PDB entry 7Z74 | X-ray diffraction, 2.50 A resolution | chain A

[Chain A]
Protein: Phosphatidylinositol 4-phosphate 3-kinase C2 domain-containing subunit alpha
From: Mus musculus
Notes: EC 2.7.1.137, 2.7.1.153, 2.7.1.154
UniProt: Q61194 (P3C2A_MOUSE); the construct has insertions or renumbered stretches relative to UniProt, so the offset changes along the chain: 1-158 = UniProt 375-532; 271-275 = UniProt 545-549; 284-1018 = UniProt 666-1400
Sequence (910 residues; each row starts with the number of its first residue; note: 108 numbers in that range are skipped by the numbering (no residue carries them; nothing is unmodelled there)):
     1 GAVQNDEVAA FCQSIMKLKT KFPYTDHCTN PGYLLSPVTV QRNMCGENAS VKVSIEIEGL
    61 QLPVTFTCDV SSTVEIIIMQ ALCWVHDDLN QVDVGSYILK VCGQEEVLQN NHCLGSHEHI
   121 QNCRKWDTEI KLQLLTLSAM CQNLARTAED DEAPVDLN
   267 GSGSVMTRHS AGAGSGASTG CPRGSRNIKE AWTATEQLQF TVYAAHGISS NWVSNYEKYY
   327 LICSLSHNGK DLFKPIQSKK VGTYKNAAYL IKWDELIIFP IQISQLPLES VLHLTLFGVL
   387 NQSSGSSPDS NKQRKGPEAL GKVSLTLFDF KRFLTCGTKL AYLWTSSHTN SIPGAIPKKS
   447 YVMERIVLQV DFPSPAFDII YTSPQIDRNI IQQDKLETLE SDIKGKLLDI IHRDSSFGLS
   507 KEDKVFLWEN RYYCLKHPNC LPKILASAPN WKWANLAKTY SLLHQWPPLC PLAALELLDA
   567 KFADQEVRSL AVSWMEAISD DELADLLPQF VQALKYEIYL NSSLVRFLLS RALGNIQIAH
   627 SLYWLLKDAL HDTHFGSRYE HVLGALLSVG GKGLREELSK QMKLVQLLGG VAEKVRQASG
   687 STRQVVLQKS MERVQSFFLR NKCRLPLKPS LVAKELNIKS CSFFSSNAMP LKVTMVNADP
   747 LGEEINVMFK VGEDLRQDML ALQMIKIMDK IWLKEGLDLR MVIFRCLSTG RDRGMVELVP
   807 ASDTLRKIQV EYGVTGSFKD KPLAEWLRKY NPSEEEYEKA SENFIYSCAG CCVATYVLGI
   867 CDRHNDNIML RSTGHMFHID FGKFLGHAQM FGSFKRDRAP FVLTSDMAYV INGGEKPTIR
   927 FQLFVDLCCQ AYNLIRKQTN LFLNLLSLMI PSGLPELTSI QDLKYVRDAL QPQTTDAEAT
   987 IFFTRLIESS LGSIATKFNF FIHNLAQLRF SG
Unresolved in the structure: 1-2, 42-48, 267-291, 389-401, 433-449, 478-479, 895-904, 1007-1018
Sequence notes: engineered mutation Gly1 (Phe375 in Q61194), Ala2 (Glu376 in Q61194), Ala427 (Leu809 in Q61194); linker (267-270, 276-283); conflict Gly286 (Ala668 in Q61194), Ala353 (Phe735 in Q61194), Ala354 (Phe736 in Q61194)
Ligand contacts: PITCOIN2 (IKC; N-[4-(3-hydroxyphenyl)-1,3-thiazol-2-yl]-2-[4-oxidanylidene-3-(2-phenylethyl)pteridin-2-yl]sulfanyl-ethanamide): Phe730, Ser731, Ser732, Lys738, Asn752, Met754, Phe790, Val802, Glu803, Leu804, Val805, Pro806, Ala807, Ser808, Met875, Phe883, Ile885
Reported in the primary citation:
  - binding site for PITCOIN2: Phe730, Lys738, Asn752, Met754, Phe790, Leu804, Val805, Pro806, Ser808, Met875, Ile885
  - specificity-determining residues: Ser731, Asn752, Leu804 (by similarity / conservation)

[Summary]
Ligands of chain A: PITCOIN2. From the paper: a binding site for PITCOIN2 at Phe730, Lys738 and Asn752 among
others; specificity determinants Ser731, Asn752 and Leu804.
Chain A is Phosphatidylinositol 4-phosphate 3-kinase C2 domain-containing subunit alpha (Mus musculus); the
structure, PI3KC2a core in complex with PITCOIN2, was determined by X-ray diffraction together with 7Z75 and
8A9I from the same study.
